5OLS - chain A; structure by X-ray diffraction, 2.20 A resolution.

[Chain A]
Name: Rhamnogalacturonan lyase
From: Bacteroides thetaiotaomicron
Reference sequence: A0A139KMS2 (A0A139KMS2_BACT4); residues 24-535 here correspond to UniProt positions 33-544 (UniProt number = residue number + 9)
Chain sequence (522 residues; numbered 22 to 543; the number before each row is that of its first residue):
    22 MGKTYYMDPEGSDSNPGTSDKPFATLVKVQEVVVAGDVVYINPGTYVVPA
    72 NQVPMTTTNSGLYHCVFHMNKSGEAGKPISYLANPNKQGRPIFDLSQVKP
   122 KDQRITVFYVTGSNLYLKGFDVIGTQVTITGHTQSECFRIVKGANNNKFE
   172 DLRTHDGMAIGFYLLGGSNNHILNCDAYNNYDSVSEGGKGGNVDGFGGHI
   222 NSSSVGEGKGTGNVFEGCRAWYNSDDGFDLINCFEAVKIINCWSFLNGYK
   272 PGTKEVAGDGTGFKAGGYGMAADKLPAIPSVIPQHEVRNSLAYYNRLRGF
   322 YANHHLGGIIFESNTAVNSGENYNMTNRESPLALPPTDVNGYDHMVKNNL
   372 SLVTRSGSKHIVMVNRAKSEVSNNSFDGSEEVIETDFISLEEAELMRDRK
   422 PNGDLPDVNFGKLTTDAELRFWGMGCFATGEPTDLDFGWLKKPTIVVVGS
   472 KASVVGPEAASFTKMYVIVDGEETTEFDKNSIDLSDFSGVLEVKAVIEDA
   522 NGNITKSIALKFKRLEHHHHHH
Not modelled in the structure: 22-23, 449-543
Construct notes: initiating methionine (22); expression tag (23, 536-543)
Ion coordination: Ca2+ site 1: G212, D246, D280 (together with 4-deoxy-threo-hex-4-enuronic acid); Ca2+ site 2: D215, D246, D247, D250 (together with 4-deoxy-threo-hex-4-enuronic acid)
From the paper describing this entry:
  - mutagenesis - K285A: abolished catalytic activity

[Overview]
The Ca2+ site 1 is built by G212, D246 and D280. D215, D246, D247 and D250 coordinate Ca2+ site 2. From the
paper: K285A abolishes catalytic activity.
Chain A is Rhamnogalacturonan lyase (Bacteroides thetaiotaomicron); the structure, Rhamnogalacturonan lyase,
was determined by X-ray diffraction together with 5OPJ, 5OLP, 5OLQ and 5OLR from the same study.
